PDB entry 8F1I | electron microscopy, 3.00 A resolution | chains I and K of the 10 polymer chains in the assembly

# Chain I
Protein: DNA-directed RNA polymerase subunit beta
From: Escherichia coli
Notes: EC 2.7.7.6
UniProt: P0A8V2 (RPOB_ECOLI); residue numbers follow UniProt; this construct covers 1-1342
Amino-acid sequence (1342 residues; numbered 1 to 1342; the number before each row is that of its first residue):
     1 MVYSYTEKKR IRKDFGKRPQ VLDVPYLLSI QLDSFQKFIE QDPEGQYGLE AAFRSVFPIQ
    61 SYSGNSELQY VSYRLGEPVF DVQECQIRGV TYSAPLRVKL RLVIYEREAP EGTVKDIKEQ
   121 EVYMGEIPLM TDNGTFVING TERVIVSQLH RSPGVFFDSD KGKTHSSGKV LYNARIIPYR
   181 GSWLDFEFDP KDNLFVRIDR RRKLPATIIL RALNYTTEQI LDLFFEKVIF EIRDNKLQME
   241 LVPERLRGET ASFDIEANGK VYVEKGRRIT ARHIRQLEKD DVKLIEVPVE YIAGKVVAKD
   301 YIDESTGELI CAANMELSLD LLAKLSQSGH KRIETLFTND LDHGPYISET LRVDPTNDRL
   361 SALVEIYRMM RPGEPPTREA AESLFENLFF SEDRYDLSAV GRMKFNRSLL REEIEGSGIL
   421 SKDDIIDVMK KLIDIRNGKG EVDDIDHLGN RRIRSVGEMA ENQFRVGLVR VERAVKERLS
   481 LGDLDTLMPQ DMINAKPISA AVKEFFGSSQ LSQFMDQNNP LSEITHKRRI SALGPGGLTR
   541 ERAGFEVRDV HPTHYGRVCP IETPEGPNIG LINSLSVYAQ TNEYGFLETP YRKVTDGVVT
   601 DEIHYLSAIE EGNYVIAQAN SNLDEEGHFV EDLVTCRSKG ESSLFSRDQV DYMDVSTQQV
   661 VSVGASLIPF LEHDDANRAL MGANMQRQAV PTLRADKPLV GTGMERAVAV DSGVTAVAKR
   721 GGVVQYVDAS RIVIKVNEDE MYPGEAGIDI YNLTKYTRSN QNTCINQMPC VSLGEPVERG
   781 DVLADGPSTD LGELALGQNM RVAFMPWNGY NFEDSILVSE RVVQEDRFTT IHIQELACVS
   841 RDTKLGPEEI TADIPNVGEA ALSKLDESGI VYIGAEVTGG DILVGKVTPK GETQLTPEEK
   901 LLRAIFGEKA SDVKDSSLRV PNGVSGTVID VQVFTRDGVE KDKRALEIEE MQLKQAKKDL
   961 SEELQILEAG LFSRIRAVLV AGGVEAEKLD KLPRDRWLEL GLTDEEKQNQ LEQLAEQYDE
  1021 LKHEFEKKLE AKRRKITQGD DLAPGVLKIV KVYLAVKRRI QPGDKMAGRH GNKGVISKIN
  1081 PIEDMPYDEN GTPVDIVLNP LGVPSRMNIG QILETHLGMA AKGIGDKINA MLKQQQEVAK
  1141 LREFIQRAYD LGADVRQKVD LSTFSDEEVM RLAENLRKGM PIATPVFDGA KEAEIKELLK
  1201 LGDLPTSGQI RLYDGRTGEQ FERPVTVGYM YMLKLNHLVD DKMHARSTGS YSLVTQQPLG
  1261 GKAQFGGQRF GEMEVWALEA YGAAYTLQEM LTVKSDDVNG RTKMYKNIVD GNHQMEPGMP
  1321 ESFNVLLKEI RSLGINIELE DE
Not modelled in the structure: 1, 997-1009, 1342
UniProt features mapped onto this chain:
  - modified residue (N6-acetyllysine): Lys1022, Lys1200
  - mutagenesis: Ile561 (I561S: Resistant to antibiotics salinamide A and B), Ile569 (I569S: Resistant to antibiotics salinamide A and B), Ala665 (A665E: Resistant to antibiotics salinamide A and B), Asp675 (D675A/G: Resistant to antibiotics salinamide A and B), Asn677 (N677H/K: Resistant to antibiotics salinamide A and B), Leu680 (L680M: Resistant to antibiotics salinamide A and B), Glu813 (E813K: Disrupts the enzyme's active center)

# Chain K
Protein: DNA-directed RNA polymerase subunit omega
From: Escherichia coli
Notes: EC 2.7.7.6
UniProt: P0A800 (RPOZ_ECOLI); numbering as in UniProt (aligned over 1-91)
Amino-acid sequence (91 residues; numbered 1 to 91; the number before each row is that of its first residue):
     1 MARVTVQDAV EKIGNRFDLV LVAARRARQM QVGGKDPLVP EENDKTTVIA LREIEEGLIN
    61 NQILDVRERQ EQQEQEAAEL QAVTAIAEGR R
Not modelled in the structure: 1, 81-91

# How chain I and chain K interact
Pairs across the interface - 7 pairs, chain I then chain K:
  Tyr1281(I) with Phe17(K)
  Tyr1285(I) with Leu21(K), hydrophobic
  Gly1311(I) with Gln31(K)
  Asn1312(I) with Val32(K)
  His1313(I) with Arg28(K), hydrogen bond (backbone-side chain); Gln31(K), hydrogen bond
  Gln1314(I) with Arg28(K)
Also at the interface, not in a pair above, chain I (7 interface residues in all): Gly1282

# Overview
Chain I and chain K form an interface of 7 and 5 residues respectively; the contacts include 2 hydrogen bonds.
Among the polar pairs are His1313(I)-Arg28(K) and His1313(I)-Gln31(K). From UniProt: 7 mutagenesis sites on
chain I.
Here chain I is DNA-directed RNA polymerase subunit beta and chain K is DNA-directed RNA polymerase subunit
omega, both from Escherichia coli. Entry 8F1I (SigN RNA polymerase early-melted intermediate bound to mismatch
fragment dhsU36mm1 (-12T)) was determined by electron microscopy (same publication as 8F1J and 8F1K).
